Entry 6YT9 (electron microscopy, 2.70 A resolution); this record covers chains 2 and e of the 15 polymer chains in the assembly.

[Chain 2]
Molecule: 16S ribosomal RNA
From: Acinetobacter baumannii
Sequence (1544 nucleotides; numbered 1 to 1544; the number before each row is that of its first residue):
     1 UUUAACUGAAGAGUUUGAUCAUGGCUCAGAUUGAACGCUGGCGGCAGGCU
    51 UAACACAUGCAAGUCGAGCGGGGGAAGGUAGCUUGCUACCGGACCUAGCG
   101 GCGGACGGGUGAGUAAUGCUUAGGAAUCUGCCUAUUAGUGGGGGACAACA
   151 UCUCGAAAGGGAUGCUAAUACCGCAUACGUCCUACGGGAGAAAGCAGGGG
   201 AUCUUCGGACCUUGCGCUAAUAGAUGAGCCUAAGUCGGAUUAGCUAGUUG
   251 GUGGGGUAAAGGCCUACCAAGGCGACGAUCUGUAGCGGGUCUGAGAGGAU
   301 GAUCCGCCACACUGGGACUGAGACACGGCCCAGACUCCUACGGGAGGCAG
   351 CAGUGGGGAAUAUUGGACAAUGGGGGGAACCCUGAUCCAGCCAUGCCGCG
   401 UGUGUGAAGAAGGCCUUAUGGUUGUAAAGCACUUUAAGCGAGGAGGAGGC
   451 UACUUUAGUUAAUACCUAGAGAUAGUGGACGUUACUCGCAGAAUAAGCAC
   501 CGGCUAACUCUGUGCCAGCAGCCGCGGUAAUACAGAGGGUGCGAGCGUUA
   551 AUCGGAUUUACUGGGCGUAAAGCGUGCGUAGGCGGCUUAUUAAGUCGGAU
   601 GUGAAAUCCCCGAGCUUAACUUGGGAAUUGCAUUCGAUACUGGUGAGCUA
   651 GAGUAUGGGAGAGGAUGGUAGAAUUCCAGGUGUAGCGGUGAAAUGCGUAG
   701 AGAUCUGGAGGAAUACCGAUGGCGAAGGCAGCCAUCUGGCCUAAUACUGA
   751 CGCUGAGGUACGAAAGCAUGGGGAGCAAACAGGAUUAGAUACCCUGGUAG
   801 UCCAUGCCGUAAACGAUGUCUACUAGCCGUUGGGGCCUUUGAGGCUUUAG
   851 UGGCGCAGCUAACGCGAUAAGUAGACCGCCUGGGGAGUACGGUCGCAAGA
   901 CUAAAACUCAAAUGAAUUGACGGGGGCCCGCACAAGCGGUGGAGCAUGUG
   951 GUUUAAUUCGAUGCAACGCGAAGAACCUUACCUGGCCUUGACAUACUAGA
  1001 AACUUUCCAGAGAUGGAUUGGUGCCUUCGGGAAUCUAGAUACAGGUGCUG
  1051 CAUGGCUGUCGUCAGCUCGUGUCGUGAGAUGUUGGGUUAAGUCCCGCAAC
  1101 GAGCGCAACCCUUUUCCUUACUUGCCAGCAUUUCGGAUGGGAACUUUAAG
  1151 GAUACUGCCAGUGACAAACUGGAGGAAGGCGGGGACGACGUCAAGUCAUC
  1201 AUGGCCCUUACGGCCAGGGCUACACACGUGCUACAAUGGUCGGUACAAAG
  1251 GGUUGCUACACAGCGAUGUGAUGCUAAUCUCAAAAAGCCGAUCGUAGUCC
  1301 GGAUUGGAGUCUGCAACUCGACUCCAUGAAGUCGGAAUCGCUAGUAAUCG
  1351 CGGAUCAGAAUGCCGCGGUGAAUACGUUCCCGGGCCUUGUACACACCGCC
  1401 CGUCACACCAUGGGAGUUUGUUGCACCAGAAGUAGCUAGCCUAACUGCAA
  1451 AGAGGGCGGUUACCACGGUGUGGCCGAUGACUGGGGUGAAGUCGUAACAA
  1501 GGUAGCCGUAGGGGAACCUGCGGCUGGAUCACCUCCUUAACGAA
Disordered / not traced: 1-2, 78-89, 200-209, 838-842, 924-1544
Bound ions: Mg2+ site 1 near G23 (its only coordinating residue here); Mg2+ site 2: U64, G101 (shared with 1 residue of chain u); Mg2+ site 3 near U96 (its only coordinating residue here); Mg2+ site 4: A105, G327; Mg2+ site 5 near G111 (its only coordinating residue here); Mg2+ site 6: A112, G113, G285; Mg2+ site 7: G141, A193; Mg2+ site 8: A170, C171; Mg2+ site 9 near A191 (its only coordinating residue here); Mg2+ site 10: U252, G253, G254, U265; Mg2+ site 11 near U252 (its only coordinating residue here); Mg2+ site 12: G277, A278, U279; 21 more Mg2+ sites not listed

[Chain e]
Name: 30S ribosomal protein S4
From: Acinetobacter baumannii
Reference sequence: D0CD21 (D0CD21_ACIB2); residues 1-208 here = UniProt positions 1-208
Chain sequence (208 residues; numbered 1 to 208; the number before each row is that of its first residue):
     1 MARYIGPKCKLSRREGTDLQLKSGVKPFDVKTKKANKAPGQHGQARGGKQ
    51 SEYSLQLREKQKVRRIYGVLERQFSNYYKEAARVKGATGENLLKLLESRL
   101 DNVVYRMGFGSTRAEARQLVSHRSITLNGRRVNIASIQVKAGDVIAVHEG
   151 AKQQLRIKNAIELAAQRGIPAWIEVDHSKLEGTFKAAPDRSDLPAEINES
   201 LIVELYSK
Disordered / not traced: 1

[How chain 2 and chain e interact]
Residue-residue contacts (115):
  C6(2) - Arg83(e)  hydrogen bond to the base
  A10(2) - Gln56(e)  base contact
  A10(2) - Glu204(e)  hydrogen bond to the base
  A10(2) - Ser207(e)  base contact
  A10(2) - Lys208(e)  hydrogen bond to the base
  C396(2) - Arg72(e)  salt bridge to the phosphate
  C397(2) - Arg72(e)  salt bridge to the phosphate
  C397(2) - Asn76(e)  hydrogen bond to the phosphate
  G398(2) - Gln73(e)  hydrogen bond to the phosphate
  G398(2) - Ile134(e)  sugar contact
  G398(2) - Ser136(e)  hydrogen bond to the phosphate
  C399(2) - Ala2(e)  base contact
  C399(2) - Gln73(e)  hydrogen bond to the phosphate
  C399(2) - Ile134(e)  phosphate contact
  C399(2) - Ser136(e)  hydrogen bond to the phosphate
  G400(2) - Ala2(e)  hydrogen bond to the base
  G400(2) - Arg117(e)  salt bridge to the phosphate
  G400(2) - Ser121(e)  phosphate contact
  U401(2) - Ala2(e)  base contact
  U401(2) - Arg3(e)  salt bridge to the phosphate
  U401(2) - Ile5(e)  base contact
  G402(2) - Arg3(e)  hydrogen bond to the phosphate
  G402(2) - Ile5(e)  phosphate contact
  G402(2) - Gln118(e)  hydrogen bond to the base
  U403(2) - Arg3(e)  salt bridge to the phosphate
  U403(2) - Thr112(e)  phosphate contact
  U403(2) - Ala114(e)  phosphate contact
  U403(2) - Glu115(e)  hydrogen bond to the phosphate
  U403(2) - Gln118(e)  sugar contact
  G404(2) - Lys8(e)  phosphate contact
  G404(2) - Thr112(e)  hydrogen bond to the phosphate
  G404(2) - Ala114(e)  phosphate contact
  G404(2) - Glu115(e)  phosphate contact
  U405(2) - Lys22(e)  phosphate contact
  U405(2) - Ser23(e)  phosphate contact
  U405(2) - Gly24(e)  hydrogen bond to the phosphate
  G406(2) - Lys31(e)  salt bridge to the phosphate
  G409(2) - Lys31(e)  base contact
  G409(2) - Thr32(e)  hydrogen bond to the base
  G409(2) - Lys33(e)  hydrogen bond to the base
  G409(2) - Lys34(e)  base contact
  C414(2) - Gln41(e)  sugar contact
  G421(2) - Lys37(e)  hydrogen bond to the phosphate
  U422(2) - Lys34(e)  salt bridge to the phosphate
  U422(2) - Lys37(e)  salt bridge to the phosphate
  U422(2) - Gly40(e)  sugar contact
  U422(2) - Gln41(e)  sugar contact
  U423(2) - Lys10(e)  hydrogen bond to the phosphate
  U423(2) - Arg13(e)  salt bridge to the phosphate
  U423(2) - Lys34(e)  salt bridge to the phosphate
  U423(2) - Pro39(e)  phosphate contact
  U423(2) - Gly40(e)  phosphate contact
  G424(2) - Pro7(e)  phosphate contact
  G424(2) - Lys10(e)  salt bridge to the phosphate
  G424(2) - Lys34(e)  hydrogen bond to the sugar
  U425(2) - Cys9(e)  phosphate contact
  U425(2) - Arg13(e)  salt bridge to the phosphate
  U425(2) - Lys22(e)  hydrogen bond to the phosphate
  U425(2) - Lys31(e)  hydrogen bond to the sugar
  U425(2) - Thr32(e)  hydrogen bond to the phosphate
  A426(2) - Pro7(e)  phosphate contact
  A426(2) - Lys8(e)  hydrogen bond to the phosphate
  A426(2) - Cys9(e)  hydrogen bond to the phosphate
  A426(2) - Lys22(e)  salt bridge to the phosphate
  U433(2) - His122(e)  hydrogen bond to the sugar
  U433(2) - Gln154(e)  phosphate contact
  U433(2) - Arg156(e)  sugar contact
  U434(2) - His122(e)  hydrogen bond to the sugar
  U435(2) - Ser121(e)  hydrogen bond to the sugar
  U435(2) - His122(e)  hydrogen bond to the base
  U435(2) - Arg123(e)  sugar contact
  U435(2) - Asn133(e)  hydrogen bond to the sugar
  U486(2) - Arg123(e)  salt bridge to the phosphate
  C487(2) - Arg123(e)  salt bridge to the phosphate
  C487(2) - Arg131(e)  salt bridge to the phosphate
  A492(2) - His122(e)  base contact
  A496(2) - Ala2(e)  base contact
  U505(2) - Tyr53(e)  sugar contact
  A506(2) - Ser51(e)  phosphate contact
  A506(2) - Tyr53(e)  phosphate contact
  A506(2) - Ser54(e)  sugar contact
  A506(2) - Leu57(e)  sugar contact
  C508(2) - His42(e)  hydrogen bond to the sugar
  U509(2) - Gln41(e)  hydrogen bond to the sugar
  U509(2) - His42(e)  sugar contact
  G537(2) - Gln41(e)  base contact
  G538(2) - Gly40(e)  sugar contact
  G538(2) - Gln41(e)  hydrogen bond to the sugar
  G539(2) - Lys10(e)  salt bridge to the phosphate
  G539(2) - Arg14(e)  hydrogen bond to the phosphate
  G539(2) - Pro39(e)  sugar contact
  G539(2) - Gly40(e)  sugar contact
  U540(2) - Arg14(e)  salt bridge to the phosphate
  U540(2) - Arg58(e)  phosphate contact
  G541(2) - Arg58(e)  salt bridge to the phosphate
  G541(2) - Gln61(e)  hydrogen bond to the phosphate
  G541(2) - Arg65(e)  salt bridge to the phosphate
  C542(2) - Lys60(e)  salt bridge to the phosphate
  C542(2) - Gln61(e)  hydrogen bond to the phosphate
  C542(2) - Arg64(e)  salt bridge to the phosphate
  C542(2) - Glu71(e)  sugar contact
  G543(2) - Tyr4(e)  base contact
  G543(2) - Leu70(e)  phosphate contact
  G543(2) - Glu71(e)  hydrogen bond to the phosphate
  G543(2) - Arg72(e)  hydrogen bond to the phosphate
  A544(2) - Ala2(e)  hydrogen bond to the phosphate
  A544(2) - Leu70(e)  phosphate contact
  C610(2) - Arg83(e)  salt bridge to the phosphate
  U616(2) - Arg130(e)  sugar contact
  U616(2) - Val132(e)  base contact
  U616(2) - Asn133(e)  hydrogen bond to the base
  U616(2) - Ile134(e)  base contact
  U616(2) - Ile137(e)  sugar contact
  U617(2) - Ile134(e)  base contact
  U617(2) - Ile137(e)  sugar contact
Other interface residues (no listed pair), chain 2 (49 interface residues in all): A407, C415, C432, A436, A507, C611
Other interface residues (no listed pair), chain e (64 interface residues in all): Gly6, Glu52, Lys85, Ala135, Leu155, Leu205

[Overview]
Chain 2 and chain e form an interface of 49 and 64 residues respectively, with 39 hydrogen bonds and 23 salt
bridges. Polar pairs include C6(2)-Arg83(e), A10(2)-Glu204(e) and A10(2)-Lys208(e). U64(2) and G101(2)
coordinate Mg2+ site 2.
Here chain 2 is 16S ribosomal RNA and chain e is 30S ribosomal protein S4, both from Acinetobacter baumannii.
Entry 6YT9 (Acinetobacter baumannii ribosome-tigecycline complex - 30S subunit body) was determined by
electron microscopy (same publication as 6YPU, 6YS5 and 6YTF).
